PDB entry 7TK9 | electron microscopy, 6.00 A resolution (low resolution: residue-level contacts below are approximate; hydrogen-bond / salt-bridge calls are withheld) | chains G and H of the 27 polymer chains in the assembly

# Chain G
Protein: ATP synthase subunit gamma
Source organism: Saccharomyces cerevisiae
Reference sequence: P38077 (ATPG_YEAST); residues 1-278 here correspond to UniProt positions 34-311 (UniProt number = residue number + 33)
Chain sequence (278 residues; numbered 1 to 278; the number before each row is that of its first residue):
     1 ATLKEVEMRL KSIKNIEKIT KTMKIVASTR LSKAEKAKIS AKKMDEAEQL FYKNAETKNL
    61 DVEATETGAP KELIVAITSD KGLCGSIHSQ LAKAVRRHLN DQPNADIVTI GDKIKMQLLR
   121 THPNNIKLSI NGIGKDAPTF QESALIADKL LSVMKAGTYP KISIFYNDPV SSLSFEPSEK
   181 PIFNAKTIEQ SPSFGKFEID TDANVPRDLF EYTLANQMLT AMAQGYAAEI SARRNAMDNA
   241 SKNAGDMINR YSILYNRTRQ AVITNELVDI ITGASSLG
Unresolved in the structure: 60-70, 277-278

# Chain H
Protein: ATP synthase subunit delta
Source organism: Saccharomyces cerevisiae
Reference sequence: Q12165 (ATPD_YEAST); residues 1-138 here correspond to UniProt positions 23-160 (UniProt number = residue number + 22)
Chain sequence (138 residues; each row starts with the number of its first residue):
     1 AEAAAASSGL KLQFALPHET LYSGSEVTQV NLPAKSGRIG VLANHVPTVE QLLPGVVEVM
    61 EGSNSKKFFI SGGFATVQPD SQLCVTAIEA FPLESFSQEN IKNLLAEAKK NVSSSDAREA
   121 AEAAIQVEVL ENLQSVLK
Unresolved in the structure: 1-10, 24-25, 91, 98, 116-117, 137-138

# How chain G and chain H interact
Residue-residue contacts (8; chain G residue first):
  S40(G) - L16(H)
  S40(G) - P17(H)
  S40(G) - E19(H)
  A41(G) - P17(H)
  F197(G) - P47(H)
  E198(G) - P47(H)
  E198(G) - T48(H)
  E198(G) - V49(H)
Interface residues without a listed pair, chain G (6 interface residues in all): A37, K196

# Overview
Chain G and chain H each contribute 6 residues to their interface.
Here chain G is ATP synthase subunit gamma and chain H is ATP synthase subunit delta, both from Saccharomyces
cerevisiae. Entry 7TK9 (Yeast ATP synthase State 1catalytic(d) with 10 mM ATP backbone model) was determined
by electron microscopy (same publication as 7TJS, 7TJT, 7TJU, 7TJV, 7TJW, 7TJX and 30 further entries).
